PDB entry 1Y7H | X-ray diffraction, 2.52 A resolution | chains A and B

Chain A (and B):
Molecule: salicylic acid-binding protein 2
From: Nicotiana tabacum
Notes: chain B of this document is another copy of the same molecule, construct and numbering; everything in this record applies to it too
Reference sequence: Q6RYA0 (Q6RYA0_TOBAC); numbering as in UniProt (aligned over 1-260)
Chain sequence (268 residues; row label = number of the first residue in the row):
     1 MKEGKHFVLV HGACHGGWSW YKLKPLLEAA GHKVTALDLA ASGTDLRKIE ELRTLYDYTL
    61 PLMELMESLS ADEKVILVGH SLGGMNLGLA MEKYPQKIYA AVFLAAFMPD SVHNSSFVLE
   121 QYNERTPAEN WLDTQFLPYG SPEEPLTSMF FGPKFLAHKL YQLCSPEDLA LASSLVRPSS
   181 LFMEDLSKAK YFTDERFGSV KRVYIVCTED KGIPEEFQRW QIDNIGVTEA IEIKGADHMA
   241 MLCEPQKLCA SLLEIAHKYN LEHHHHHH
Unresolved in the structure: 1, 259-268 (chain B: 1, 261-268)
Modified positions: Mse63, Mse66, Mse85, Mse91, Mse108, Mse149, Mse183, Mse239, Mse241 (selenomethionine; parent Met)
Sequence notes: modified residue (63, 66, 85, 91, 108, 149, 183, 239, 241); cloning artifact (261-268)
Swiss-Prot annotation at these positions:
  - active site: Ser81 (Acyl-ester intermediate), Asp210 (Charge relay system), His238 (Charge relay system)
  - binding site (salicylate): Ala13, Ser81, Lys159, His238, Leu253, His257
Reported in the primary citation:
  - catalytic residues: Ser81, Asp210, His238
  - mutagenesis - S81A: abolished catalytic activity on MeSA
  - mutagenesis - S81A: unchanged binding to SA

Chain A / chain B interface:
Pairs across the interface - 29 pairs, chain A then chain B:
  Gly17(A) with Ser174(B)
  Trp18(A) with Leu171(B), hydrophobic; Ser174(B); Leu175(B), hydrophobic
  Tyr21(A) with Tyr21(B), hydrogen bond; Glu167(B); Ala170(B); Leu171(B), hydrophobic
  Pro25(A) with Pro166(B); Glu167(B); Ala170(B), hydrophobic
  Asp38(A) with Ser174(B)
  Thr44(A) with Ser174(B); Leu175(B)
  Leu46(A) with Leu46(B); Lys48(B); Arg177(B)
  Lys48(A) with Leu46(B)
  Pro166(A) with Pro25(B)
  Glu167(A) with Tyr21(B); Pro25(B)
  Ala170(A) with Tyr21(B)
  Leu171(A) with Trp18(B), hydrophobic; Tyr21(B), hydrophobic
  Ser174(A) with Trp18(B), hydrogen bond (side chain-backbone); Thr44(B)
  Leu175(A) with Thr44(B); Leu175(B), hydrophobic
  Arg177(A) with Leu46(B)
Other interface residues (no listed pair), chain A (19 interface residues in all): Lys22, Leu26, Gly43, Arg47
Other interface residues (no listed pair), chain B (16 interface residues in all): Gly17, Lys22, Leu26

Summary:
Chain A and chain B form an interface of 19 and 16 residues respectively; the contacts include 2 hydrogen
bonds. Polar contacts include Tyr21(A)-Tyr21(B) and Ser174(A)-Trp18(B). UniProt lists 3 active-site residues
and 6 salicylate-binding residues on chain A. The paper reports catalytic residues Ser81(A), Asp210(A) and
His238(A); S81A of chain A abolishes catalytic activity on MeSA.
Chain A and chain B are both salicylic acid-binding protein 2 (Nicotiana tabacum); the structure, Structural
and biochemical studies identify tobacco SABP2 as a methylsalicylate esterase and further implicate it in ...,
was determined by X-ray diffraction, deposited together with 1Y7I and 1XKL.
